PDB entry 5M54 | electron microscopy, 8.00 A resolution (low resolution: residue-level contacts below are approximate; hydrogen-bond / salt-bridge calls are withheld) | chains D and E of the 5 polymer chains in the assembly

== Chain D ==
Molecule: Tubulin alpha chain
Organism: Bos taurus
Reference sequence: F2Z4C1 (F2Z4C1_BOVIN); numbering as in UniProt (aligned over 2-439)
Chain sequence (438 residues; numbered 2 to 439; the number before each row is that of its first residue):
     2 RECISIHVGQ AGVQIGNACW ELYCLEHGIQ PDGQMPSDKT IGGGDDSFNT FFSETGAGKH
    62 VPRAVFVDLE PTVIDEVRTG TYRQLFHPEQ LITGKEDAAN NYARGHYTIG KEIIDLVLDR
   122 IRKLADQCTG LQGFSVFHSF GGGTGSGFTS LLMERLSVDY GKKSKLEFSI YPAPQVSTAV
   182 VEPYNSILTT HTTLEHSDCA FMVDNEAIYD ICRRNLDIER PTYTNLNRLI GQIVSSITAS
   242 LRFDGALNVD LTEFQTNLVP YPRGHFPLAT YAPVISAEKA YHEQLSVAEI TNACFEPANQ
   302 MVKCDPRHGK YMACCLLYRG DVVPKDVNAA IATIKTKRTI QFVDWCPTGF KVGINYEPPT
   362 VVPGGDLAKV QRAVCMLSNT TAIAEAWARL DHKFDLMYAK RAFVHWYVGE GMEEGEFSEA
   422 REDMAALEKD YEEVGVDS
Not modelled in the structure: 39-48
Sequence notes: conflict Ser136 (Leu in F2Z4C1), Gly265 (Ile in F2Z4C1), Glu358 (Gln in F2Z4C1)
Small-molecule neighbours: GTP (guanosine-5'-triphosphate): Gly10, Gln11, Ala12, Gln15, Glu71, Asp98, Ala99, Asn101, Ser140, Gly143, Gly144, Thr145, Gly146, Ser147, Ile171, Pro173, Thr179, Glu183, Asn206, Tyr224, Leu227, Asn228, Ile231

== Chain E ==
Molecule: Tubulin beta-2B chain
Organism: Bos taurus
Reference sequence: Q6B856 (TBB2B_BOVIN); the author numbering skips numbers that UniProt does not, so the offset changes along the chain: 2-44 = UniProt 2-44; 47-360 = UniProt 45-358; 369-437 = UniProt 359-427
Chain sequence (426 residues; row label = number of the first residue in the row; note: 10 numbers in that range are skipped by the numbering (no residue carries them; nothing is unmodelled there)):
     2 REIVHIQAGQ CGNQIGAKFW EVISDEHGID PTGSYHGDSD LQL
    47 ERINVYYNEA AGNKYVPRAI LVDLEPGTMD SVRSGPFGQI FRPDNFVFGQ SGAGNNWAKG
   107 HYTEGAELVD SVLDVVRKES ESCDCLQGFQ LTHSLGGGTG SGMGTLLISK IREEYPDRIM
   167 NTFSVVPSPK VSDTVVEPYN ATLSVHQLVE NTDETYCIDN EALYDICFRT LKLTTPTYGD
   227 LNHLVSATMS GVTTCLRFPG QLNADLRKLA VNMVPFPRLH FFMPGFAPLT SRGSQQYRAL
   287 TVPELTQQMF DAKNMMAACD PRHGRYLTVA AVFRGRMSMK EVDEQMLNVQ NKNSSYFVEW
   347 IPNNVKTAVC DIPP
   369 RGLKMSATFI GNSTAIQELF KRISEQFTAM FRRKAFLHWY TGEGMDEMEF TEAESNMNDL
   429 VSEYQQYQD
Sequence notes: conflict Ala57 (Thr55 in Q6B856), Val172 (Met170 in Q6B856), Ala298 (Ser296 in Q6B856), Val318 (Ile316 in Q6B856)
Small-molecule neighbours:
  - GDP (guanosine-5'-diphosphate): Gly10, Gln11, Cys12, Gln15, Ile16, Asn101, Ser140, Gly142, Gly143, Gly144, Thr145, Gly146, Val177, Glu183, Asn206, Tyr224, Leu227, Asn228
  - taxol (TA1): Glu22, Val23, Asp26, Glu27, Leu217, Asp226, His229, Leu230, Ala233, Ser236, Gly237, Phe272, Pro274, Leu275, Thr276, Arg278, Gln281, Arg369, Gly370, Leu371
UniProt features mapped onto this chain:
  - binding site (GTP): Gln11, Glu71, Ser140, Gly144, Thr145, Gly146, Asn206, Asn228
  - binding site (Mg(2+)): Glu71
  - modified residue: Ser40 (Phosphoserine), Lys60 (N6-acetyllysine), Ser174 (Phosphoserine), Thr287 (Phosphothreonine), Thr292 (Phosphothreonine), Arg320 (Omega-N-methylarginine)
  - cross-link (Glycyl lysine isopeptide (Lys-Gly)): Lys60 (interchain with G-Cter in ubiquitin), Lys326 (interchain with G-Cter in ubiquitin)

== How chain D and chain E interact ==
Residue-residue contacts (70; chain D residue first):
  Gln11(D) with Gly246(E); Gln247(E); Asn249(E)
  Gln15(D) with Gln247(E)
  Leu70(D) with Arg2(E)
  Glu71(D) with Arg2(E); Lys254(E)
  Pro72(D) with Arg2(E)
  Thr73(D) with Arg48(E); Pro245(E)
  Asp76(D) with Glu47(E); Arg48(E)
  Glu77(D) with Pro245(E)
  Arg79(D) with Glu47(E)
  Lys96(D) with Arg2(E)
  Glu97(D) with Arg2(E); Arg164(E); Arg253(E)
  Asp98(D) with Arg2(E); Asp251(E); Arg253(E); Lys254(E)
  Ala100(D) with Arg253(E); Lys254(E); Val257(E)
  Asn101(D) with Lys254(E)
  Asn102(D) with Val257(E)
  Arg105(D) with Arg253(E)
  Gln176(D) with Leu333(E)
  Val177(D) with Asp329(E)
  Ser178(D) with Asn349(E)
  Thr179(D) with Leu248(E); Lys352(E); Thr353(E)
  Ala180(D) with Asn258(E)
  Val181(D) with Asn258(E); Ile347(E); Asn349(E)
  Val182(D) with Val257(E); Asn258(E)
  Tyr210(D) with Met325(E); Asp329(E)
  Arg214(D) with Lys326(E); Glu330(E)
  Glu220(D) with Lys326(E)
  Arg221(D) with Ser324(E); Glu327(E)
  Pro222(D) with Ser324(E); Met325(E); Lys326(E)
  Thr223(D) with Met323(E); Ser324(E); Met325(E)
  Tyr224(D) with Gln247(E); Met325(E)
  Lys394(D) with Pro348(E)
  Leu397(D) with Trp346(E)
  Lys401(D) with Trp346(E); Tyr435(E)
  Phe404(D) with Val257(E); Asn258(E); Val260(E); Pro261(E)
  His406(D) with Val260(E); Pro261(E); Phe262(E); Pro263(E)
  Trp407(D) with Ala256(E); Val257(E); Val260(E)
Other interface residues (no listed pair), chain D (40 interface residues in all): Val74, Ala99, Ile219, Ala403
Other interface residues (no listed pair), chain E (37 interface residues in all): Cys131, Met332, Val351

== Summary ==
40 residues of chain D and 37 residues of chain E are in contact. Ligands of chain D: GTP. Chain E binds GDP
and taxol. From UniProt: 8 GTP-binding residues and Mg2+-binding residue Glu71(E) on chain E.
Chain D is Tubulin alpha chain and chain E is Tubulin beta-2B chain, both from Bos taurus; the structure,
Mechanism of microtubule minus-end recognition and protection by CAMSAP proteins, was determined by electron
microscopy together with 5LZN, 5M50 and 5M5C from the same study.
